8YEU - chains A and F of the 6 polymer chains in the assembly; structure by X-ray diffraction, 3.05 A resolution.

== Chain A ==
Name: Detyrosinated tubulin alpha-1B chain
Source organism: Sus scrofa
Reference sequence: Q2XVP4 (TBA1B_PIG); residue numbers follow UniProt; this construct covers 1-440
Amino-acid sequence (440 residues; numbered 1 to 440; the number before each row is that of its first residue):
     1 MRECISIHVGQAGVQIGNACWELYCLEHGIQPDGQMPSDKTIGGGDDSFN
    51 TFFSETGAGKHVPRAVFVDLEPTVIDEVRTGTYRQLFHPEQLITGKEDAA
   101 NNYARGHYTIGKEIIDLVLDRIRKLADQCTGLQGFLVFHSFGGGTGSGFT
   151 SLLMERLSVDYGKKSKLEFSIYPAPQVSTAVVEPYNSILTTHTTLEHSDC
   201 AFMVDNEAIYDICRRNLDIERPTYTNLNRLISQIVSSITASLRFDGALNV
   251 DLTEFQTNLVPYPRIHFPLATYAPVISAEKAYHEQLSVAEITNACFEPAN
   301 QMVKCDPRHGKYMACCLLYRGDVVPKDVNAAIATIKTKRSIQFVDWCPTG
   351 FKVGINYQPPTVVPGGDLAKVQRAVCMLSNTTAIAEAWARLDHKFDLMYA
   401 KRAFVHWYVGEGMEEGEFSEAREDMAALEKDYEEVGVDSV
Not modelled in the structure: 438-440
UniProt features mapped onto this chain:
  - motif: M1 to C4 (MREC motif)
  - active site: E254
  - binding site (GTP): G10, Q11, A12, Q15, E71, A99, S140, G143, G144, T145, G146, T179, E183, N206, Y224, N228, L252
  - binding site (Mg(2+)): E71
  - modified residue: K40 (N6,N6,N6-trimethyllysine), S48 (Phosphoserine), S232 (Phosphoserine), Y282 (3'-nitrotyrosine), R339 (Omega-N-methylarginine), S439 (Phosphoserine)
  - cross-link (Glycyl lysine isopeptide (Lys-Gly)): K326 (interchain with G-Cter in ubiquitin), K370 (interchain with G-Cter in ubiquitin)

== Chain F ==
Name: Tubulin--tyrosine ligase
Source organism: Gallus gallus
Notes: EC 6.3.2.25
Reference sequence: A0A8C9FGJ1 (A0A8C9FGJ1_PAVCR); numbering as in UniProt (aligned over 1-378)
Amino-acid sequence (380 residues; row label = number of the first residue in the row):
     1 MYTFVVRDENSSVYAEVSRLLLATGQWKRLRKDNPRFNLMLGERNRLPFG
    51 RLGHEPGLVQLVNYYRGADKLCRKASLVKLIKTSPELSESCTWFPESYVI
   101 YPTNLKTPVAPAQNGIRHLINNTRTDEREVFLAAYNRRREGREGNVWIAK
   151 SSAGAKGEGILISSEASELLDFIDEQGQVHVIQKYLEKPLLLEPGHRKFD
   201 IRSWVLVDHLYNIYLYREGVLRTSSEPYNSANFQDKTCHLTNHCIQKEYS
   251 KNYGRYEEGNEMFFEEFNQYLMDALNTTLENSILLQIKHIIRSCLMCIEP
   301 AISTKHLHYQSFQLFGFDFMVDEELKVWLIEVNGAPACAQKLYAELCQGI
   351 VDVAISSVFPLADTGQKTSQPTSIFIKLHH
Not modelled in the structure: 104-127, 150-160, 248-251, 363-371
Sequence notes: expression tag (379-380)

== How chain A and chain F interact ==
Residue-residue contacts - 24 pairs, chain A then chain F:
  Q176(A) - P56(F)
  E207(A) - H54(F)  salt bridge
  E297(A) - H306(F)
  P298(A) - L307(F)  hydrophobic
  K304(A) - H54(F)
  K304(A) - H308(F)
  C305(A) - H308(F)
  D306(A) - R66(F)
  D306(A) - L307(F)
  R308(A) - P300(F)  hydrogen bond (side chain-backbone)
  R308(A) - A301(F)
  R308(A) - I302(F)
  R308(A) - S303(F)  hydrogen bond (side chain-backbone)
  R308(A) - L307(F)
  H309(A) - R66(F)  hydrogen bond (side chain-backbone)
  H309(A) - G67(F)
  H309(A) - A301(F)  hydrogen bond (side chain-backbone)
  K338(A) - P300(F)
  S340(A) - A301(F)
  E386(A) - G50(F)
  E386(A) - R66(F)  salt bridge
  R390(A) - G50(F)
  R390(A) - H54(F)
  H393(A) - R51(F)
Other interface residues (no listed pair), chain A (15 interface residues in all): A299
Other interface residues (no listed pair), chain F (15 interface residues in all): G53, Y309

== In short ==
Chain A and chain F each contribute 15 residues to their interface, with 4 hydrogen bonds and 2 salt bridges.
Polar contacts include E207(A)-H54(F), E386(A)-R66(F) and R308(A)-P300(F). Curated annotation (UniProt) lists
active-site residue E254(A), 17 GTP-binding residues and Mg2+-binding residue E71(A) on chain A.
Chain A is Detyrosinated tubulin alpha-1B chain (Sus scrofa) and chain F is Tubulin--tyrosine ligase (Gallus
gallus); the structure, Tubulin-RB3_SLD-TTL in complex with compound 2NH2, was determined by X-ray
diffraction.
